9GWW - chains A and B; structure by X-ray diffraction, 1.90 A resolution.

== Chain A (and B) ==
Name: Sulfoquinovose 1-dehydrogenase
From: Pseudomonas putida
Notes: EC 1.1.1.390; chain B of this document is another copy of the same molecule, construct and numbering; everything in this record applies to it too
UniProt: P0DOV5 (SQD_PSEPU); numbering as in UniProt (aligned over 1-260)
Sequence (273 residues; numbered -12 to 260; the number before each row is that of its first residue; numbers below 1 keep their minus sign (Met-12 is residue -12)):
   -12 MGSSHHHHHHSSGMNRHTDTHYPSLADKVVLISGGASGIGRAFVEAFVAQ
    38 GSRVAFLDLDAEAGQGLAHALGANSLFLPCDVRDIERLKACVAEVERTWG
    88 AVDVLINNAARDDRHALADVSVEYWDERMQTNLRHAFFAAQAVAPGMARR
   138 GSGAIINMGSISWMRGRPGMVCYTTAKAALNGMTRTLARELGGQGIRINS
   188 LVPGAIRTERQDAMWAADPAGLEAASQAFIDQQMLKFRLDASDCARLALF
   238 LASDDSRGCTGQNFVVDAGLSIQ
Not modelled in the structure: -12 to -3, 201-206 (chain B: -12 to -3, 200-207)
Differences from the reference sequence: initiating methionine (-12); expression tag (-11 to 0)
Ligand contacts: 6-deoxy-6-sulfo-beta-D-glucopyranose (YZT): Asp99, Arg101, Ser147, Ile148, Ser149, Arg152, Arg154, Met157, Tyr160, Gly191, Ala192, Gln198, Phe216, Leu257
What the authors report for this chain:
  - binding site for 6-deoxy-6-sulfo-beta-D-glucopyranose: Asp99, Arg101, Ser147, Arg152, Arg154, Tyr160, Gln198
  - conformationally variable residues (order/disorder transition): Met201 to Ala207
  - self-association interface (contacts with another copy of this molecule); pairs are residue here / residue on that copy: Gln260-Arg152
  - catalytic residues: Tyr160, Lys164 (proposed by the authors, not directly observed)

== How chain A and chain B interact ==
Contacting residue pairs (88; chain A residue first):
  Thr5(A) - Asp242(B)  hydrogen bond
  Asp6(A) - Pro10(B)
  Thr7(A) - Thr7(B)
  Thr7(A) - His8(B)
  Thr7(A) - Tyr9(B)
  Thr7(A) - Pro10(B)
  Thr7(A) - Asp242(B)  hydrogen bond
  His8(A) - Thr7(B)
  His8(A) - His8(B)  hydrogen bond (backbone-backbone)
  Tyr9(A) - Thr7(B)
  Tyr9(A) - Tyr9(B)
  Tyr9(A) - Phe237(B)
  Pro10(A) - Asp6(B)
  Pro10(A) - Thr7(B)
  Arg172(A) - Met221(B)
  Arg172(A) - Ile259(B)
  Ala175(A) - Met221(B)  hydrophobic
  Arg176(A) - Gln219(B)  hydrogen bond (side chain-backbone)
  Arg176(A) - Gln220(B)  hydrogen bond (side chain-backbone)
  Arg176(A) - Met221(B)
  Arg176(A) - Gly256(B)
  Arg176(A) - Ile259(B)  hydrogen bond (side chain-backbone)
  Arg176(A) - Gln260(B)
  Gly179(A) - Met221(B)
  Gly179(A) - Leu222(B)
  Gly180(A) - Met221(B)
  Ile183(A) - Leu222(B)
  Gln219(A) - Arg176(B)  hydrogen bond (backbone-side chain)
  Gln220(A) - Arg176(B)  hydrogen bond (backbone-side chain)
  Met221(A) - Arg172(B)
  Met221(A) - Ala175(B)  hydrophobic
  Met221(A) - Arg176(B)
  Met221(A) - Gly179(B)
  Met221(A) - Gly180(B)
  Met221(A) - Thr247(B)
  Leu222(A) - Gly179(B)
  Leu222(A) - Ile183(B)
  Leu222(A) - Arg244(B)
  Leu222(A) - Gly245(B)
  Leu222(A) - Thr247(B)
  Phe224(A) - Arg244(B)
  Arg225(A) - Arg244(B)  hydrogen bond (backbone-side chain)
  Leu226(A) - Gly245(B)
  Asp230(A) - Arg244(B)  salt bridge
  Arg233(A) - Phe237(B)
  Arg233(A) - Asp242(B)
  Arg233(A) - Arg244(B)
  Leu234(A) - Phe237(B)  hydrophobic
  Phe237(A) - Tyr9(B)
  Phe237(A) - Arg233(B)
  Phe237(A) - Leu234(B)  hydrophobic
  Phe237(A) - Phe237(B)  hydrophobic
  Asp241(A) - Arg233(B)
  Asp242(A) - Thr5(B)  hydrogen bond
  Asp242(A) - Thr7(B)  hydrogen bond
  Asp242(A) - Arg233(B)
  Arg244(A) - Leu222(B)
  Arg244(A) - Phe224(B)
  Arg244(A) - Asp230(B)
  Gly245(A) - Leu222(B)
  Gly245(A) - Leu226(B)
  Gly245(A) - Asp254(B)
  Gly245(A) - Ala255(B)  hydrogen bond (backbone-backbone)
  Cys246(A) - Val252(B)
  Cys246(A) - Val253(B)  hydrophobic
  Thr247(A) - Met221(B)
  Thr247(A) - Leu222(B)
  Thr247(A) - Ala255(B)
  Thr247(A) - Gly256(B)
  Gly248(A) - Ile259(B)
  Gln249(A) - Val252(B)
  Gln249(A) - Ser258(B)
  Gln249(A) - Ile259(B)
  Phe251(A) - Phe251(B)  hydrophobic
  Val252(A) - Cys246(B)
  Val252(A) - Gln249(B)
  Val253(A) - Cys246(B)  hydrophobic
  Asp254(A) - Gly245(B)
  Ala255(A) - Gly245(B)  hydrogen bond (backbone-backbone)
  Ala255(A) - Thr247(B)
  Gly256(A) - Arg176(B)
  Gly256(A) - Thr247(B)
  Ser258(A) - Gln249(B)
  Ile259(A) - Arg172(B)
  Ile259(A) - Arg176(B)  hydrogen bond (backbone-side chain)
  Ile259(A) - Gly248(B)
  Ile259(A) - Gln249(B)
  Gln260(A) - Arg176(B)
Also at the interface, not in a pair above, chain A (47 interface residues in all): Ser11, Gly182, Arg184, Asp218, Lys223, Asp227, Asn250
Also at the interface, not in a pair above, chain B (45 interface residues in all): Ser11, Gly182, Arg184, Asp218, Lys223, Asp241, Asn250

== In short ==
47 residues of chain A and 45 residues of chain B are in contact, with 14 hydrogen bonds and 1 salt bridge.
Polar pairs include Asp230(A)-Arg244(B), Thr5(A)-Asp242(B) and Thr7(A)-Asp242(B). Ligands of chain A:
6-deoxy-6-sulfo-beta-D-glucopyranose. The paper reports catalytic residues Tyr160(A) and Lys164(A); a binding
site for 6-deoxy-6-sulfo-beta-D-glucopyranose at Asp99(A), Arg101(A) and Ser147(A) among others.
Both chains are Sulfoquinovose 1-dehydrogenase (Pseudomonas putida). Entry 9GWW (Crystal structure of
sulfoquinovose-1-dehydrogenase from Pseudomonas Putida in complex with sulfoquinovose substrate (sulfo-ED
pathway)) was determined by X-ray diffraction, deposited together with 9GWU and 9GWV.
